PDB entry 7X35 | electron microscopy, 3.19 A resolution | chains C and H of the 5 polymer chains in the assembly

Chain C:
Molecule: VP3
Organism: Coxsackievirus B1
Notes: EC 3.4.22.29, 3.6.1.15, 3.4.22.28, 2.7.7.48
UniProt: L7UV52 (L7UV52_9ENTO); residues 1-238 here correspond to UniProt positions 333-570 (UniProt number = residue number + 332)
Chain sequence (238 residues; each row starts with the number of its first residue):
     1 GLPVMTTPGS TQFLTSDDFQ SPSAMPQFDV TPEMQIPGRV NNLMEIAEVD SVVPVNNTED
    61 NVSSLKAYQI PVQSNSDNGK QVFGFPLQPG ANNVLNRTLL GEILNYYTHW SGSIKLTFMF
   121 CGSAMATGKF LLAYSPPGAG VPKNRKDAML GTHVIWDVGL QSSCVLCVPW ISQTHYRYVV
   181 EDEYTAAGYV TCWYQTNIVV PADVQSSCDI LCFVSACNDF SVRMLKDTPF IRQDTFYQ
Unresolved in the structure: 173-185

Chain H:
Molecule: 8A10 heavy chain
Organism: Mus musculus
Chain sequence (118 residues; numbered 1 to 118; the number before each row is that of its first residue):
     1 QVQLQQSAAE LARPGASVKM SCKASGYTFT TYTMHWVKQR PGQGLEWIGY INPSSRYTEY
    61 NQKFKDKTTL TADKSSSTAY MQLSSLTFED SAVYYCARRS EADRFVYWGQ GTLVTVSA
Unresolved in the structure: 1
Cystine bridges: C22-C96

Interface between chain C and chain H:
Residue-residue contacts (12):
  E59(C) with R56(H), salt bridge; K74(H)
  D60(C) with R56(H)
  S63(C) with S55(H)
  R232(C) with Y32(H), hydrogen bond
  Q233(C) with E101(H)
  D234(C) with R98(H), salt bridge; E101(H), hydrogen bond (backbone-side chain)
  T235(C) with E101(H), hydrogen bond; R104(H)
  Y237(C) with E101(H)
  Q238(C) with R104(H)
Also at the interface, not in a pair above, chain C (10 interface residues in all): F236
Also at the interface, not in a pair above, chain H (10 interface residues in all): S54, S100, Y107

Summary:
The chain C/chain H interface involves 10 residues from each chain; the contacts include 3 hydrogen bonds and
2 salt bridges. Polar contacts include E59(C)-R56(H), D234(C)-R98(H) and R232(C)-Y32(H).
Chain C is VP3 (Coxsackievirus B1) and chain H is 8A10 heavy chain (Mus musculus); the structure, Cryo-EM
structure of Coxsackievirus B1 A-particle in complex with nAb 8A10 (CVB1-A:8A10), was determined by electron
microscopy together with 7X2G, 7X2I, 7X2O, 7X2T, 7X2W, 7X37 and 7 further entries from the same study.
